Entry 2YZD (X-ray diffraction, 2.24 A resolution); this record covers chains A and C of the 4 polymer chains in the assembly.

Chain A (and C):
Name: Uricase
Source organism: Arthrobacter globiformis
Notes: EC 1.7.3.3; chain C of this document is another copy of the same molecule, construct and numbering; everything in this record applies to it too
Amino-acid sequence (302 residues; numbered 1 to 302; the number before each row is that of its first residue):
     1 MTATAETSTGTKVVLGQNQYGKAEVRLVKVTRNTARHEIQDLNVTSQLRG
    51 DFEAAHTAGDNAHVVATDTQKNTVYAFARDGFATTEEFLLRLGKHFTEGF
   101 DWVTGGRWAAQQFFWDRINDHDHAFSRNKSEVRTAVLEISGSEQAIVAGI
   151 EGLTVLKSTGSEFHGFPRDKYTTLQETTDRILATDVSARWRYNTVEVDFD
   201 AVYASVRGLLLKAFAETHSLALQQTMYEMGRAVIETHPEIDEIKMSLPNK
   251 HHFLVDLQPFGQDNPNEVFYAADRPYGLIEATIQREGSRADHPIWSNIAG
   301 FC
Disordered / not traced: 1-10, 298-302
Residues lining bound ligands:
  - 8-azaxanthine (AZA), molecule 1: Y20, V64, A66, T67, D68
  - 8-azaxanthine (AZA), molecule 2: F163, L174, R180, A221, L222, Q223, N249

Interface between chain A and chain C:
Contacting residue pairs (11):
  K170(A) with F260(C)
  Y171(A) with F260(C), hydrophobic
  T173(A) with F260(C)
  F260(A) with K170(C); Y171(C), hydrophobic; T173(C)
  Y270(A) with R274(C), hydrogen bond (side chain-backbone)
  D273(A) with D273(C); R274(C), salt bridge
  R274(A) with Y270(C), hydrogen bond (backbone-side chain); D273(C), salt bridge
Interface residues without a listed pair, chain A (9 interface residues in all): P259, P275
Interface residues without a listed pair, chain C (8 interface residues in all): P275

Overview:
9 residues of chain A and 8 residues of chain C are in contact, with 2 hydrogen bonds and 2 salt bridges.
Polar pairs include D273(A)-R274(C) and Y270(A)-R274(C). Ligands of chain A: 8-azaxanthine.
Both chains are Uricase (Arthrobacter globiformis). Entry 2YZD (Crystal structure of uricase from Arthrobacter
globiformis in complex with 8-azaxanthin (inhibitor)) was determined by X-ray diffraction (same publication as
2YZB, 2YZC and 2YZE).
